7VLI - chains A and B; structure by X-ray diffraction, 2.38 A resolution.

== Chain A ==
Protein: Serine protease subunit NS2B
Organism: Zika virus
Notes: EC 3.4.21.91, 3.6.1.15, 3.6.4.13, 2.1.1.56, 2.1.1.57, 2.7.7.48
Reference sequence: Q32ZE1 (POLG_ZIKV); residues 46-96 here correspond to UniProt positions 1414-1464 (UniProt number = residue number + 1368)
Amino-acid sequence (53 residues; row label = number of the first residue in the row):
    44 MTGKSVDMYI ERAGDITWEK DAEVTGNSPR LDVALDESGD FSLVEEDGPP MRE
Not modelled in the structure: 44-49, 88-96
Differences from the reference sequence: initiating methionine (44); expression tag (45)
Small-molecule neighbours: 7QG (1-[(3S,6S,19R)-3,6-bis(4-azanylbutyl)-2,5,8,12,15,18-hexakis(oxidanylidene)-1,4,7,11,14,17-hexazacyclotricos-19-yl]guanidine): Gly82, Asp83, Phe84, Ser85
UniProt features mapped onto this chain:
  - region: Ile53 to Pro92 (Interacts with and activates NS3 protease)

== Chain B ==
Protein: NS3 protease
Organism: Zika virus (strain Mr 766)
Reference sequence: A0A142IX72 (A0A142IX72_ZIKV); residues 1-177 here correspond to UniProt positions 1497-1673 (UniProt number = residue number + 1496)
Amino-acid sequence (178 residues; numbered 0 to 177; the number before each row is that of its first residue; numbering starts at 0):
     0 GSGALWDVPA PKEVKKGETT DGVYRVMTRR LLGSTQVGVG VMQEGVFHTM WHVTKGAALR
    60 SGEGRLDPYW GDVKQDLVSY CGPWKLDAAW DGLSEVQLLA VPPGERAKNI QTLPGIFKTK
   120 DGDIGAVALD YPAGTSGSPI LDKCGRVIGL YGNGVVIKNG SYVSAITQGK REEETPVE
Not modelled in the structure: 0-16, 169-177
Disulfides: Cys143 forms a disulfide with the same residue of a neighbouring copy of this chain
Differences from the reference sequence: expression tag (0)
Small-molecule neighbours: 7QG (1-[(3S,6S,19R)-3,6-bis(4-azanylbutyl)-2,5,8,12,15,18-hexakis(oxidanylidene)-1,4,7,11,14,17-hexazacyclotricos-19-yl]guanidine): His51, Asp75, Asp129, Tyr130, Pro131, Ala132, Ser135, Tyr150, Gly151, Asn152, Gly153, Val154, Val155, Gly159, Ser160, Tyr161

== Interface between chain A and chain B ==
Contacting residue pairs - 93 pairs, chain A then chain B:
  Asp50(A) with Thr27(B), hydrogen bond (backbone-side chain); Arg28(B)
  Met51(A) with Met26(B); Val52(B); Leu58(B); Arg59(B), hydrogen bond (backbone-backbone)
  Tyr52(A) with Arg24(B); Val25(B); Met26(B), hydrogen bond (backbone-backbone); Ser33(B); Arg59(B)
  Ile53(A) with Tyr23(B), hydrophobic; Arg24(B); Val25(B), hydrophobic; Met41(B), hydrophobic; Phe46(B), hydrophobic; Arg59(B), hydrogen bond (backbone-backbone); Ser60(B); Leu65(B), hydrophobic
  Glu54(A) with Tyr23(B); Arg24(B), hydrogen bond (backbone-backbone); Met26(B)
  Arg55(A) with Thr19(B); Asp20(B), hydrogen bond (side chain-backbone); Val22(B); Tyr23(B)
  Ala56(A) with Val22(B), hydrogen bond (backbone-backbone); Arg24(B); Val100(B), hydrophobic; Ala106(B)
  Gly57(A) with Gly21(B); Val22(B), hydrogen bond (backbone-backbone)
  Asp58(A) with Leu98(B)
  Ile59(A) with Gly21(B); Val22(B), hydrophobic; Leu98(B), hydrophobic; Pro138(B), hydrophobic; Leu140(B), hydrophobic; Gly144(B); Val146(B), hydrophobic
  Thr60(A) with Asn108(B), hydrogen bond (backbone-side chain); Leu140(B)
  Trp61(A) with Glu94(B); Val95(B), hydrophobic; Gln96(B); Gln110(B); Leu140(B); Asp141(B); Lys142(B)
  Glu62(A) with Gln96(B), hydrogen bond (backbone-side chain); Asn108(B)
  Ala65(A) with Gln96(B); Asn108(B)
  Glu66(A) with Ile109(B); Gln110(B), hydrogen bond (backbone-backbone)
  Val67(A) with Glu94(B); Gln110(B)
  Thr68(A) with Ile109(B); Gln110(B), hydrogen bond (backbone-backbone); Thr111(B), hydrogen bond (backbone-side chain); Leu128(B)
  Gly69(A) with Thr111(B), hydrogen bond (backbone-side chain); Ala127(B)
  Asn70(A) with Leu112(B); Ala127(B)
  Ser71(A) with Leu112(B), hydrogen bond (side chain-backbone); Pro113(B); Gly114(B)
  Pro72(A) with Gly114(B); Ile115(B), hydrogen bond (backbone-backbone)
  Arg73(A) with Ile115(B)
  Leu74(A) with Ile115(B), hydrogen bond (backbone-backbone); Phe116(B); Lys117(B), hydrogen bond (backbone-backbone)
  Asp75(A) with Lys117(B)
  Val76(A) with Phe116(B), hydrophobic; Lys117(B), hydrogen bond (backbone-backbone); Thr118(B)
  Leu78(A) with Lys73(B)
  Asp79(A) with Lys73(B)
  Glu80(A) with Lys73(B)
  Ser81(A) with Val72(B)
  Gly82(A) with Val72(B); Lys73(B); Asn152(B), hydrogen bond (backbone-side chain)
  Phe84(A) with Ile123(B), hydrophobic; Asn152(B); Gly153(B); Val154(B), hydrophobic; Ala164(B), hydrophobic
  Ser85(A) with Val154(B)
  Leu86(A) with Val154(B), hydrophobic; Val155(B)
Other interface residues (no listed pair), chain B (56 interface residues in all): Val36, Thr53, Ala57, Ile156, Val162

== In short ==
Chain A and chain B form an interface of 33 and 56 residues respectively; the contacts include 20 hydrogen
bonds. Among the polar pairs are Asp50(A)-Thr27(B), Arg55(A)-Asp20(B) and Thr60(A)-Asn108(B). Compound 7QG is
bound between chain A and chain B.
Here chain A is Serine protease subunit NS2B (Zika virus) and chain B is NS3 protease (Zika virus (strain Mr
766)). Entry 7VLI (Crystal structure of Zika NS2B-NS3 protease with compound MI2220) was determined by X-ray
diffraction (same publication as 7O2M, 7O55, 7OBV, 7OC2, 7PFQ, 7PFY and 5 further entries).
